PDB entry 7TN4 | X-ray diffraction, 1.85 A resolution | chain A

Chain A:
Name: Diphosphoinositol polyphosphate phosphohydrolase 1
Source organism: Homo sapiens
Notes: EC 3.6.1.52, 3.6.1.-
UniProtKB: O95989 (NUDT3_HUMAN); numbering as in UniProt (aligned over 1-172)
Sequence (172 residues; each row starts with the number of its first residue):
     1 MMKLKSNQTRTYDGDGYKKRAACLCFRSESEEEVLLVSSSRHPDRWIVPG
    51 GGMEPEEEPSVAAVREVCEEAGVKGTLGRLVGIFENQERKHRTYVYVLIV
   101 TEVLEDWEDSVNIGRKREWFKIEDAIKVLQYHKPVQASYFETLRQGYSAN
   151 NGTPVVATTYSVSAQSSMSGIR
Disordered / not traced: 1-8, 143-172
Ion coordination: Mg2+ site 1: Gly50, Glu70 (together with ZM2); Mg2+ site 2: Glu66, Glu70 (together with ZM2); Mg2+ site 3: Glu66 (together with ZM2)
Residues lining bound ligands: ZM2 ((1R,2S,3R,4R,5S,6S)-4-hydroxy-2,3,5,6-tetrakis(phosphonooxy)cyclohexyl trihydrogen diphosphate): Arg10, Lys18, Arg20, Ser39, Ser40, Arg41, Ile47, Gly50, Gly51, Gly52, Glu66, Glu70, Arg89, Arg115, Lys133
UniProt features mapped onto this chain:
  - motif: Gly51 to Gly72 (Nudix box)
  - active site: Glu69 (Proton acceptor)
  - binding site (substrate): Arg10, Lys18 to Arg20, Ser39 to Arg41, Arg89 to His91, Arg115, Lys133
  - binding site (Mg(2+)): Gly50, Glu66, Glu70
  - modified residue: Met1 (N-acetylmethionine)
  - mutagenesis: Gly50 (G50A/V: Loss of diphosphoinositol polyphosphate phosphohydrolase activity), Gly51 (G51A: Loss of diphosphoinositol polyphosphate phosphohydrolase activity), Gly52 (G52A/V: Loss of diphosphoinositol polyphosphate phosphohydrolase activity), Glu66 (E66Q: Loss of diphosphoinositol polyphosphate phosphohydrolase activity), Glu69 to Glu70 (Loss of mRNA-decapping activity), Glu70 (E70A: Loss of endopolyphosphatase activity; E70Q: Loss of diphosphoinositol polyphosphate phosphohydrolase activity), Gly72 (G72A: Loss of diphosphoinositol polyphosphate phosphohydrolase activity), Gly75 (G75A: Loss of diphosphoinositol polyphosphate phosphohydrolase activity), Gly78 (G78A: No effect on diphosphoinositol polyphosphate phosphohydrolase activity; G78V: Loss of diphosphoinositol polyphosphate phosphohydrolase activity), Gly82 (G82A: Loss of diphosphoinositol polyphosphate phosphohydrolase activity), Phe84 (F84Y: Induces a strong decrease in Ap6A and [PP]-InsP4 hydrolysis, while it only weakly affects PP-InsP5 hydrolysis), His91 (H91L: Induces a strong decrease in Ap6A and [PP]-InsP4 hydrolysis, while it only weakly affects PP-InsP5 hydrolysis)

Summary:
Bound to chain A: compound ZM2. The Mg2+ site 1 is built by Gly50 and Glu70. Glu66 and Glu70 coordinate Mg2+
site 2. Curated annotation (UniProt) lists active-site residue Glu69, 12 substrate-binding residues, 3
Mg2+-binding residues and 12 mutagenesis sites.
Chain A is Diphosphoinositol polyphosphate phosphohydrolase 1 (Homo sapiens); the structure, Diphosphoinositol
polyphosphate phosphohydrolase 1 (DIPP1/NUDT3) in complex with 3-diphosphoinositol 1,2,4,5-tetrakisphosphate
(3-PP-IP4), Mg and Fluoride ion, was determined by X-ray diffraction (same publication as 7TN3, 7TN5, 7TN7 and
7TN8).
